5X4Z - chains A and H of the 12 polymer chains in the assembly; structure by X-ray diffraction, 7.80 A resolution (low resolution: residue-level contacts below are approximate; hydrogen-bond / salt-bridge calls are withheld).

[Chain A]
Name: DNA-directed RNA polymerase subunit
From: Komagataella phaffii (strain GS115 / ATCC 20864)
Notes: EC 2.7.7.6
UniProtKB: C4R4Y0 (C4R4Y0_KOMPG); residue numbers follow UniProt; this construct covers 1-1743
Sequence (1743 residues; each row starts with the number of its first residue):
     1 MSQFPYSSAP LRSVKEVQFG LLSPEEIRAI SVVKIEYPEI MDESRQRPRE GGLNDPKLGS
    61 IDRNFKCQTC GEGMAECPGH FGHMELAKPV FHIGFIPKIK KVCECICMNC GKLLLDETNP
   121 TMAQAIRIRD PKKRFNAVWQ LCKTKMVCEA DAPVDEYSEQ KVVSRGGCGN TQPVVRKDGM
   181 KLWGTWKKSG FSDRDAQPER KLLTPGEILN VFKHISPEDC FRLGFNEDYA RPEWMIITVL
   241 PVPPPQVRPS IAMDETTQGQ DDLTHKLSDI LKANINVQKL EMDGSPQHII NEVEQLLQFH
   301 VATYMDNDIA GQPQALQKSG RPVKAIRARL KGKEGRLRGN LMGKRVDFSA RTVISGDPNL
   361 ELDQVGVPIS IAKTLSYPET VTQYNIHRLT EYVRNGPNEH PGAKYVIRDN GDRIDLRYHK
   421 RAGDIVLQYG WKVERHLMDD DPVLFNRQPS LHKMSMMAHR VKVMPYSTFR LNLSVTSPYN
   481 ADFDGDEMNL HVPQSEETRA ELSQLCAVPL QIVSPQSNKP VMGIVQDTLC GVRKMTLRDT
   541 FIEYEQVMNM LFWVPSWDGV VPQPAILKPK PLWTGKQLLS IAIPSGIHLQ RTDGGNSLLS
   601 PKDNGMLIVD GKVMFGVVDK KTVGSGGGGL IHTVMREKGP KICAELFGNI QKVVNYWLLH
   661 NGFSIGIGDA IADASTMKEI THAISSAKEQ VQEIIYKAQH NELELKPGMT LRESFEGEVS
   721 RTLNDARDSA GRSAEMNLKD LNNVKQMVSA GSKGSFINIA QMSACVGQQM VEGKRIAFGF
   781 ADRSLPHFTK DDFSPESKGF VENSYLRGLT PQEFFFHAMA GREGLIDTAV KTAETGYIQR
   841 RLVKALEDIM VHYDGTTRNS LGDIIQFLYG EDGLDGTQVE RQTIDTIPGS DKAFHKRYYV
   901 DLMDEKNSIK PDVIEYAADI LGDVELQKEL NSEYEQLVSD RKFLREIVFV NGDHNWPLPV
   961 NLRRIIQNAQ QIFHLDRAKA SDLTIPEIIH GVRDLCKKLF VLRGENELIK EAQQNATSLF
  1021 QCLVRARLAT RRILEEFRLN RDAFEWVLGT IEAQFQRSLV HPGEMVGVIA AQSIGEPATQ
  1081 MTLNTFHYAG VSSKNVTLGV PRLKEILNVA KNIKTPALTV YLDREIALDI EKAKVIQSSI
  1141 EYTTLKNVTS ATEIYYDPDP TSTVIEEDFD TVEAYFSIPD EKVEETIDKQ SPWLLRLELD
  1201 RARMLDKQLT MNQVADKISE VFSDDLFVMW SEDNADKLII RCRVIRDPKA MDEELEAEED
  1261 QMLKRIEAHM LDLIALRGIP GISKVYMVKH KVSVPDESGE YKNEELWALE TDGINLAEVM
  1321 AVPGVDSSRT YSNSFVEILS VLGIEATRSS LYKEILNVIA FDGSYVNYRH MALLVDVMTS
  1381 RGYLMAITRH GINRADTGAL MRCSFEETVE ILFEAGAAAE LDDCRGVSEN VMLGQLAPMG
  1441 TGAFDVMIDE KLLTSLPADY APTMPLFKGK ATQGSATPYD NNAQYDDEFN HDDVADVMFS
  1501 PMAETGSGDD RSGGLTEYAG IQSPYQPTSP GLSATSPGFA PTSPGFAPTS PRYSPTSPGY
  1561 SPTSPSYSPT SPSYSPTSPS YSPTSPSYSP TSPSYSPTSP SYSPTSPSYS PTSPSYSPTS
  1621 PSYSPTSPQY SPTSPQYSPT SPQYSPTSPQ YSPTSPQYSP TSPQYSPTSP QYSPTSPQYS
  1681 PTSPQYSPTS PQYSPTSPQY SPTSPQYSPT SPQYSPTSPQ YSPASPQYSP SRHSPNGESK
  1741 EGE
Unresolved in the structure: 1-5, 151-164, 187-196, 204-206, 347, 808, 946-947, 1088-1095, 1141, 1179-1189, 1246-1256, 1278, 1398, 1454-1743
Ion coordination: Zn2+ site 1: Cys67, Cys70, Cys77, His80; Zn2+ site 2: Cys107, Cys110, Cys148

[Chain H]
Name: RNA polymerase subunit ABC14.5, common to RNA polymerases I, II, and III
From: Komagataella phaffii (strain GS115 / ATCC 20864)
UniProtKB: C4R273 (C4R273_KOMPG); residues 1-145 here = UniProt positions 1-145
Sequence (145 residues; row label = number of the first residue in the row):
     1 MSSALFDDIF TVQTVDNGRY NKVSRIIGIS TTNSAIKLTL DINNEMFPVS QDDSLTVTLA
    61 NSLSLDGEDE SANFSKSWRP PKPTDKSLAD DYDYVMFGTV YKFEEGDEDK IKVYVSFGGL
   121 LMCLEGGYKS LASLKQDNLY ILIRR
Unresolved in the structure: 1, 34, 64-76

[Interface between chain A and chain H]
Contacting residue pairs (46):
  Arg538(A) - Tyr20(H)
  Arg538(A) - Val23(H)
  Arg538(A) - Arg25(H)
  Arg538(A) - Asp41(H)
  Arg538(A) - Gly119(H)
  Arg538(A) - Leu120(H)
  Arg538(A) - Leu121(H)
  Asp539(A) - Tyr20(H)
  Asp539(A) - Asn21(H)
  Asp539(A) - Lys22(H)
  Asp539(A) - Val23(H)
  Val560(A) - Ser77(H)
  Val561(A) - Ser77(H)
  Val561(A) - Trp78(H)
  Pro564(A) - Trp78(H)
  Pro564(A) - Phe97(H)
  Ala565(A) - Met96(H)
  Ala565(A) - Phe97(H)
  Ile566(A) - Asn43(H)
  Ile566(A) - Val95(H)
  Leu567(A) - Val95(H)
  Lys568(A) - Asn43(H)
  Lys568(A) - Met46(H)
  Lys568(A) - Tyr94(H)
  Lys568(A) - Val95(H)
  Pro569(A) - Met46(H)
  Pro571(A) - Trp78(H)
  Trp573(A) - Trp78(H)
  Thr574(A) - Gly118(H)
  Lys576(A) - Gly118(H)
  Lys576(A) - Gly119(H)
  Gln577(A) - Gly118(H)
  Leu598(A) - Tyr101(H)
  Leu598(A) - Lys102(H)
  Leu598(A) - Tyr114(H)
  Leu599(A) - Arg25(H)
  Leu599(A) - Tyr114(H)
  Leu599(A) - Leu121(H)
  Leu599(A) - Cys123(H)
  Ser600(A) - Arg25(H)
  Ser600(A) - Leu121(H)
  Pro601(A) - Arg25(H)
  Asp603(A) - Tyr20(H)
  Met614(A) - Ser116(H)
  Phe615(A) - Leu121(H)
  Asp740(A) - Arg19(H)
Interface residues without a listed pair, chain A (28 interface residues in all): Phe541, Gln563, Lys602, Leu607, Lys739
Interface residues without a listed pair, chain H (29 interface residues in all): Thr39, Phe47, Asp93, Phe117, Met122

[In short]
28 residues of chain A and 29 residues of chain H are in contact. Cys67(A), Cys70(A), Cys77(A) and His80(A)
form the Zn2+ site 1. Cys107(A), Cys110(A) and Cys148(A) form the Zn2+ site 2.
Chain A is DNA-directed RNA polymerase subunit and chain H is RNA polymerase subunit ABC14.5, common to RNA
polymerases I, II, and III, both from Komagataella phaffii (strain GS115 / ATCC 20864); the structure, RNA
Polymerase II from Komagataella Pastoris (Type-1 crystal), was determined by X-ray diffraction together with
5X50 and 5X51 from the same study.
